PDB entry 8SMX | electron microscopy, 3.20 A resolution | chains B and J of the 12 polymer chains in the assembly

[Chain B]
Protein: Histone H4
Organism: Homo sapiens
UniProt: P62805 (H4_HUMAN); residues 0-102 here correspond to UniProt positions 1-103 (UniProt number = residue number + 1)
Amino-acid sequence (107 residues; row label = number of the first residue in the row; numbers below 1 keep their minus sign (Gly-4 is residue -4)):
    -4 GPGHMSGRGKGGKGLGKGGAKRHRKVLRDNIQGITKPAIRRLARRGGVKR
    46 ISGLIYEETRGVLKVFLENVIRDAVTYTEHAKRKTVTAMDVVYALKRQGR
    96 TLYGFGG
Disordered / not traced: -4 to 19
Differences from the reference sequence: expression tag (-4 to -1)
Swiss-Prot annotation at these positions:
  - DNA-binding region: Lys16 to Lys20
  - modified residue: Ser1 (N-acetylserine), Arg3 (Asymmetric dimethylarginine), Lys5 (N6-(2-hydroxyisobutyryl)lysine), Lys8 (N6-(2-hydroxyisobutyryl)lysine), Lys12 (N6-(2-hydroxyisobutyryl)lysine), Lys16 (N6-(2-hydroxyisobutyryl)lysine), Lys20 (N6,N6,N6-trimethyllysine), Lys31 (N6-(2-hydroxyisobutyryl)lysine), Lys44 (N6-(2-hydroxyisobutyryl)lysine), Ser47 (Phosphoserine), Tyr51 (Phosphotyrosine), Lys59 (N6-(2-hydroxyisobutyryl)lysine), Lys77 (N6-(2-hydroxyisobutyryl)lysine), Lys79 (N6-(2-hydroxyisobutyryl)lysine), Thr80 (Phosphothreonine), Tyr88 (Phosphotyrosine), Lys91 (N6-(2-hydroxyisobutyryl)lysine)
  - cross-link (Glycyl lysine isopeptide (Lys-Gly)): Lys12 (interchain with G-Cter in SUMO2), Lys20 (interchain with G-Cter in SUMO2), Lys31 (interchain with G-Cter in SUMO2), Lys59 (interchain with G-Cter in SUMO2), Lys79 (interchain with G-Cter in SUMO2), Lys91 (interchain with G-Cter in SUMO2)

[Chain J]
Molecule: 147-nt DNA strand
Organism: Homo sapiens
Sequence (147 nucleotides; each row starts with the number of its first residue; numbers below 1 keep their minus sign (DA-73 is residue -73)):
   -73 ATCGGATGTATATATCTGACACGTGCCTGGAGACTAGGGAGTAATCCCCT
   -23 TGGCGGTTAAAACGCGGGGGACAGCGCGTACGTGCGTTTAAGCGGTGCTA
    27 GAGCTGTCTACGACCAATTGAGCGGCCTCGGCACCGGGATTCTCGAT

[Chain B / chain J interface]
Contacting residue pairs (10; chain B residue first):
  Arg45(B) with DC7(J), sugar contact; DG8(J), phosphate contact
  Ile46(B) with DC7(J), sugar contact; DG8(J), hydrogen bond to the phosphate
  Ser47(B) with DC7(J), hydrogen bond to the phosphate
  Gly48(B) with DC7(J), hydrogen bond to the phosphate
  Arg78(B) with DA28(J), phosphate contact
  Lys79(B) with DG27(J), phosphate contact; DA28(J), hydrogen bond to the phosphate
  Thr80(B) with DA28(J), hydrogen bond to the phosphate
Interface residues without a listed pair, chain B (8 interface residues in all): Lys44

[In short]
8 residues of chain B face 4 of chain J across their interface; the contacts include 5 hydrogen bonds. Polar
pairs include Ile46(B)-DG8(J), Ser47(B)-DC7(J) and Gly48(B)-DC7(J). Curated annotation (UniProt) lists a
DNA-binding region on chain B.
Here chain B is Histone H4 and chain J is a 147-nt DNA strand, both from Homo sapiens. Entry 8SMX (Cryo-EM
structure of the human nucleosome core particle in complex with RNF168 and UbcH5c~Ub (UbcH5c chemically ...)
was determined by electron microscopy (same publication as 8SMW, 8SMY, 8SMZ, 8SN0, 8SN1, 8SN2 and 3 further
entries).
